PDB entry 4PJG | X-ray diffraction, 2.40 A resolution | chains G and H of the 4 polymer chains in the assembly

# Chain G
Protein: TCR-alpha
Organism: Homo sapiens
Chain sequence (205 residues; each row starts with the number of its first residue; numbers below 1 keep their minus sign (His-1 is residue -1)):
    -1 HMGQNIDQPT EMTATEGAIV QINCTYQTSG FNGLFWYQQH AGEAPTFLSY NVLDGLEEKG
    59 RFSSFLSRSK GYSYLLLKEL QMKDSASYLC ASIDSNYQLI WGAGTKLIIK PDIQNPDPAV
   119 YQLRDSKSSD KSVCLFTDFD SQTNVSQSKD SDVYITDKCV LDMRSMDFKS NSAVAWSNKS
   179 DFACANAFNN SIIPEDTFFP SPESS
Not modelled in the structure: -1 to 1, 126-129, 176-181, 200-203
Cystine bridges: Cys22-Cys88
What the authors report for this chain:
  - binding site for Acetyl 6-formylpterin: Tyr95

# Chain H
Protein: TCR-beta
Organism: Homo sapiens
Chain sequence (246 residues; numbered -1 to 244; the number before each row is that of its first residue; numbers below 1 keep their minus sign (His-1 is residue -1)):
    -1 HMNAGVTQTP KFQVLKTGQS MTLQCAQDMN HNSMYWYRQD PGMGLRLIYY SASEGTTDKG
    59 EVPNGYNVSR LNKREFSLRL ESAAPSQTSV YFCASSETDP NTGELFFGEG SRLTVLEDLK
   119 NVFPPEVAVF EPSEAEISHT QKATLVCLAT GFYPDHVELS WWVNGKEVHS GVCTDPQPLK
   179 EQPALNDSRY ALSSRLRVSA TFWQNPRNHF RCQVQFYGLS ENDEWTQDRA KPVTQIVSAE
   239 AWGRAD
Not modelled in the structure: -1 to 2, 243-244
Cystine bridges: Cys23-Cys91, Cys145-Cys210

# How chain G and chain H interact
Residue-residue contacts (79; chain G residue first):
  Phe33(G) - Asn99(H)
  Phe33(G) - Gly101(H)
  Tyr35(G) - Leu103(H)  hydrogen bond (side chain-backbone)
  Tyr35(G) - Phe105(H)  hydrophobic
  Gln37(G) - Gln37(H)  hydrogen bond
  Gln37(G) - Phe90(H)
  Gly40(G) - Arg110(H)  hydrogen bond (backbone-side chain)
  Glu41(G) - Phe90(H)
  Ala42(G) - Phe90(H)  hydrophobic
  Ala42(G) - Phe105(H)  hydrophobic
  Ala42(G) - Gly106(H)
  Pro43(G) - Phe105(H)
  Phe45(G) - Glu102(H)
  Tyr48(G) - Thr100(H)
  Ile91(G) - Asn99(H)
  Tyr95(G) - Pro98(H)  hydrophobic
  Trp99(G) - Tyr35(H)
  Trp99(G) - Leu43(H)
  Trp99(G) - Leu103(H)  hydrophobic
  Gly100(G) - Gly42(H)
  Ala101(G) - Gly40(H)
  Ala101(G) - Met41(H)
  Ala101(G) - Gly42(H)
  Asp115(G) - His137(H)  salt bridge
  Asp115(G) - Thr138(H)
  Tyr119(G) - Ser131(H)
  Tyr119(G) - Ala133(H)
  Tyr119(G) - Glu134(H)
  Tyr119(G) - His137(H)
  Tyr119(G) - Thr138(H)
  Gln120(G) - Ser131(H)
  Leu121(G) - Phe128(H)
  Leu121(G) - Glu129(H)
  Leu121(G) - Thr142(H)
  Leu121(G) - Val144(H)  hydrophobic
  Arg122(G) - Phe128(H)
  Arg122(G) - Glu129(H)  hydrogen bond (backbone-backbone)
  Asp123(G) - Ala126(H)
  Asp123(G) - Val127(H)
  Asp123(G) - Phe128(H)
  Ser124(G) - Val127(H)  hydrogen bond (backbone-backbone)
  Ser124(G) - Glu129(H)
  Ser124(G) - Glu238(H)  hydrogen bond (side chain-backbone)
  Ser124(G) - Ala239(H)
  Ser130(G) - Phe128(H)
  Val131(G) - Val144(H)  hydrophobic
  Val131(G) - Leu146(H)  hydrophobic
  Thr135(G) - Arg195(H)
  Asp136(G) - Thr138(H)
  Asp136(G) - Arg195(H)  salt bridge
  Tyr152(G) - Leu177(H)  hydrophobic
  Tyr152(G) - Glu179(H)  hydrogen bond (side chain-backbone)
  Ile153(G) - Leu177(H)
  Thr154(G) - Asp173(H)
  Thr154(G) - Leu177(H)
  Thr154(G) - Ser191(H)
  Thr154(G) - Arg193(H)  hydrogen bond
  Asp155(G) - Arg193(H)
  Cys157(G) - Cys171(H)  disulfide
  Cys157(G) - Thr172(H)
  Cys157(G) - Arg193(H)
  Val158(G) - Cys171(H)  hydrogen bond (backbone-side chain)
  Leu159(G) - Gly169(H)
  Leu159(G) - Cys171(H)  hydrophobic
  Leu159(G) - Arg195(H)
  Asp160(G) - Ser168(H)
  Asp160(G) - Gly169(H)  hydrogen bond (backbone-backbone)
  Met161(G) - Arg195(H)
  Met161(G) - Val196(H)
  Arg162(G) - Ser168(H)
  Phe166(G) - Lys140(H)
  Phe166(G) - Arg195(H)
  Ser168(G) - Arg195(H)  hydrogen bond
  Ser170(G) - Arg193(H)  hydrogen bond
  Val172(G) - Arg193(H)
  Trp174(G) - Leu146(H)  hydrophobic
  Trp174(G) - Ala189(H)  hydrophobic
  Phe196(G) - His137(H)
  Pro198(G) - Ala133(H)  hydrophobic
Interface residues without a listed pair, chain G (46 interface residues in all): Leu87, Leu97, Ser163, Ala171
Interface residues without a listed pair, chain H (48 interface residues in all): Pro130, Thr148, Val170, Lys178, Ser197
Disulfides between the chains: Cys157(G)-Cys171(H)

# Summary
46 residues of chain G and 48 residues of chain H are in contact, with 1 disulfide bond, 12 hydrogen bonds and
2 salt bridges. Among the polar pairs are Asp115(G)-His137(H), Asp136(G)-Arg195(H) and Tyr35(G)-Leu103(H).
From the paper: a binding site for Acetyl 6-formylpterin at Tyr95(G).
Here chain G is TCR-alpha and chain H is TCR-beta, both from Homo sapiens. Entry 4PJG (Structure of human
MR1-Ac-6-FP in complex with human MAIT B-F3-C1 TCR) was determined by X-ray diffraction together with 4PJ5,
4PJ7, 4PJ8, 4PJ9, 4PJA, 4PJB and 7 further entries from the same study.
